1JFI - chains D and B of the 5 polymer chains in the assembly; structure by X-ray diffraction, 2.62 A resolution.

# Chain D
Molecule: 19-nt DNA strand
Sequence (19 nucleotides; row label = number of the first residue in the row):
   601 TTGGCTATAA AAGGGCTCC
Not modelled in the structure: 619

# Chain B
Molecule: Transcription Regulator NC2 beta chain
From: Homo sapiens
Reference sequence: Q01658 (TBAP_HUMAN); residues 101-276 here correspond to UniProt positions 1-176 (UniProt number = residue number - 100)
Chain sequence (179 residues; row label = number of the first residue in the row):
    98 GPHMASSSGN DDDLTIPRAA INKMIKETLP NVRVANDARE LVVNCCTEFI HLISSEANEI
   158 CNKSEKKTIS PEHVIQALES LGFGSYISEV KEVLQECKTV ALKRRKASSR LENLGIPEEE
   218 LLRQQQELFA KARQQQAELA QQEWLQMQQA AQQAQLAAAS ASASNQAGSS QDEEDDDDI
Not modelled in the structure: 98-108, 244-276
Construct notes: cloning artifact (98-100)
Curated features (UniProtKB/Swiss-Prot):
  - motif: Lys-200 to Lys-203 (Nuclear localization signal)
  - modified residue: Ala-102 (N-acetylalanine), Ser-205 (Phosphoserine), Ser-206 (Phosphoserine), Ser-266 (Phosphoserine), Ser-267 (Phosphoserine)
What the authors report for this chain:
  - contacts within the chain: Phe-180/Tyr-183
  - binding site for the 19-nt DNA strand (chain D): Lys-163, Lys-164, Thr-165, Lys-195
  - mutagenesis - Q221E, Q223E: unchanged binding to Tata-box-binding protein (tbp)
  - binding site for the 19-nt DNA strand: Arg-201
  - post-translational modification sites: Ser-205, Ser-206 (proposed by the authors, not directly observed)

# Chain D / chain B interface
Contacting residue pairs (8):
  DG615(D) with Lys-164(B), sugar contact; Thr-165(B), phosphate contact
  DC616(D) with Lys-163(B), phosphate contact; Lys-164(B), hydrogen bond to the phosphate; Thr-165(B), hydrogen bond to the phosphate
  DT617(D) with Arg-202(B), hydrogen bond to the base
  DC618(D) with Lys-195(B), phosphate contact; Arg-202(B), hydrogen bond to the sugar
Other interface residues (no listed pair), chain D (5 interface residues in all): DG614
Other interface residues (no listed pair), chain B (6 interface residues in all): Leu-199

# Summary
The interface between chain D and chain B involves 5 residues on one side and 6 on the other, with 4 hydrogen
bonds. Polar contacts include DT617(D)/Arg-202(B), DC618(D)/Arg-202(B) and DC616(D)/Lys-164(B). The paper
reports a binding site for the 19-nt DNA strand (chain D) at Lys-163(B), Lys-164(B) and Thr-165(B) among
others; Q221E and Q223E of chain B leave binding to Tata-box-binding protein (tbp) unchanged.
Here chain D is a 19-nt DNA strand and chain B is Transcription Regulator NC2 beta chain (Homo sapiens). Entry
1JFI (Crystal Structure of the NC2-TBP-DNA Ternary Complex) was determined by X-ray diffraction.
